PDB entry 4O1R | X-ray diffraction, 1.40 A resolution | chain A

== Chain A ==
Molecule: Replicative DNA helicase
From: Nostoc punctiforme
UniProtKB: B2IVH9 (B2IVH9_NOSP7); the construct has insertions or renumbered stretches relative to UniProt, so the offset changes along the chain: 0-98 = UniProt 388-486; 101-139 = UniProt 779-817
Amino-acid sequence (142 residues; row label = number of the first residue in the row; numbers below 1 keep their minus sign (Ser-2 is residue -2)):
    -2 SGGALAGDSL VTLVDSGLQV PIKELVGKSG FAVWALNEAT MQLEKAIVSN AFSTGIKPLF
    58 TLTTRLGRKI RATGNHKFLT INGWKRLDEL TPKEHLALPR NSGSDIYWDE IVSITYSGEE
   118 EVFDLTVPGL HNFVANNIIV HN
Construct notes: expression tag (-2 to -1, 99-100); conflict Ala1 (Cys389 in B2IVH9), Ala94 (Cys482 in B2IVH9), Ile103 (Val781 in B2IVH9), Thr112 (Glu790 in B2IVH9)
Ion coordination: Na+ site 1 near Asp12 (its only coordinating residue here); Na+ site 2 near Ile78 (its only coordinating residue here); Na+ site 3: Thr88, Pro89

== In short ==
The Na+ site 3 is built by Thr88 and Pro89.
Chain A is Replicative DNA helicase (Nostoc punctiforme); the structure, Crystal structure of NpuDnaB intein,
was determined by X-ray diffraction (same publication as 4O1S).
